Entry 3I4N (X-ray diffraction, 3.90 A resolution); this record covers chains A and I of the 15 polymer chains in the assembly.

# Chain A
Name: DNA-directed RNA polymerase II subunit RPB1
From: Saccharomyces cerevisiae
Notes: EC 2.7.7.6
UniProt: P04050 (RPB1_YEAST); numbering as in UniProt (aligned over 1-1733)
Amino-acid sequence (1733 residues; numbered 1 to 1733; the number before each row is that of its first residue):
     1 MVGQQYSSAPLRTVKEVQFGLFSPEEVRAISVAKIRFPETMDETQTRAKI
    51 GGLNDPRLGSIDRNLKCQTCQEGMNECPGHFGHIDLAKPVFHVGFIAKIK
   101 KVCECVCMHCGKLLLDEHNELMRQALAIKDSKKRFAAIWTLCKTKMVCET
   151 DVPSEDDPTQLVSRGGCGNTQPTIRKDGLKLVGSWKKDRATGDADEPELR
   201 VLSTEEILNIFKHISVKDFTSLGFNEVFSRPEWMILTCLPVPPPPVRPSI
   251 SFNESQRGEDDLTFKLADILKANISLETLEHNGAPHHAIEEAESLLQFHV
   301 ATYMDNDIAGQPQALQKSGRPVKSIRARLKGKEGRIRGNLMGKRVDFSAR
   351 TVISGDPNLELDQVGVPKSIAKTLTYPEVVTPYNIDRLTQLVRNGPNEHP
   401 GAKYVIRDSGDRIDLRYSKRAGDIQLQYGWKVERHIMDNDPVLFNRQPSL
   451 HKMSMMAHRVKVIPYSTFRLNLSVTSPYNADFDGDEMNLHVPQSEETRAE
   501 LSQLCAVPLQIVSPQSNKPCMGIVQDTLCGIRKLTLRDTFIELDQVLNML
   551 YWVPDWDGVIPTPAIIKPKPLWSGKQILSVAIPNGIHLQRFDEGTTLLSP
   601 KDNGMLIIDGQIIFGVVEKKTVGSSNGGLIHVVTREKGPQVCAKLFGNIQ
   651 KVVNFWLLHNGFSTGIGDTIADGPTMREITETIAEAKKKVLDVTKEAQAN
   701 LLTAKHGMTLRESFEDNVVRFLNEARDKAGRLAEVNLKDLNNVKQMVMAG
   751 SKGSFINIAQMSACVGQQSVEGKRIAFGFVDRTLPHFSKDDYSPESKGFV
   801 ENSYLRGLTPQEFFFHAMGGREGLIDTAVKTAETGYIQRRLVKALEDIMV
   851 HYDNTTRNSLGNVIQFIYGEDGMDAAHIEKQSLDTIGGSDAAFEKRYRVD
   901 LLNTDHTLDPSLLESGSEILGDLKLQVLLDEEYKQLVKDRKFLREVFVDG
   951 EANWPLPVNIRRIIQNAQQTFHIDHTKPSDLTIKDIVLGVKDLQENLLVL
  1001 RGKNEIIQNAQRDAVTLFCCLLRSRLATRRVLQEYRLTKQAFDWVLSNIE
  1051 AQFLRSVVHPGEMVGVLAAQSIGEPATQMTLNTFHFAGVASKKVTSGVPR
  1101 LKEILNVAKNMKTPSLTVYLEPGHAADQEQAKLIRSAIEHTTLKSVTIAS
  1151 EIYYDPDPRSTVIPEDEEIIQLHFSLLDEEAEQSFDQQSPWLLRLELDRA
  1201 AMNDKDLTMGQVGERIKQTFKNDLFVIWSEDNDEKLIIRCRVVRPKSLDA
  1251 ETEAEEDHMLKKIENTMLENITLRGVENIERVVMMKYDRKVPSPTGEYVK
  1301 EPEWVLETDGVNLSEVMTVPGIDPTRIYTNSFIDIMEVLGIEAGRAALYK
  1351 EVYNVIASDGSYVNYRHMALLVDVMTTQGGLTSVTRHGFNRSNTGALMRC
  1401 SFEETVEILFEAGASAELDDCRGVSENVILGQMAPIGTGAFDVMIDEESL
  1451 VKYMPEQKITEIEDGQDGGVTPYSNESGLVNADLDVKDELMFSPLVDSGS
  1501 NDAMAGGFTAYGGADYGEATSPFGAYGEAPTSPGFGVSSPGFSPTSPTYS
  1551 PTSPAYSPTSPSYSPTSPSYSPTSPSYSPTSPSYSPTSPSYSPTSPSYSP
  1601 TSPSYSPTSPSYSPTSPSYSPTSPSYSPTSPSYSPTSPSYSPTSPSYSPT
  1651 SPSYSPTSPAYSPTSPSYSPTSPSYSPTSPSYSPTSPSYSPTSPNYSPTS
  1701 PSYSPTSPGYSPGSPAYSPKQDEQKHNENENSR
Disordered / not traced: 1, 1082-1092, 1180-1186, 1247-1253, 1456-1733
Swiss-Prot annotation at these positions:
  - region: Pro248 to Asp260 (Lid loop), Asn306 to Lys323 (Rudder loop), Pro810 to Glu822 (Bridging helix)
  - binding site (Zn(2+)): Cys67, Cys70, Cys77, His80, Cys107, Cys110, Cys148, Cys167
  - binding site (Mg(2+)): Asp481, Asp483, Asp485
  - modified residue: Thr1471 (Phosphothreonine)
  - cross-link (Glycyl lysine isopeptide (Lys-Gly)): Lys695 (interchain with G-Cter in ubiquitin), Lys1246 (interchain with G-Cter in ubiquitin), Lys1350 (interchain with G-Cter in ubiquitin)
  - natural variant: Ser1653 to Pro1659 (deletion: In strain: A364A)
  - mutagenesis: Lys1246 (K1246R: Impairs ubiquitination during transcription stress)
Ion coordination: Zn2+ site 1: Cys67, Cys70, Cys77, His80; Zn2+ site 2: Cys107, Cys110, Cys148, Cys167; Mg2+: Asp481, Asp483, Asp485 (shared with 2 residues of chain P)

# Chain I
Name: DNA-directed RNA polymerase II subunit RPB9
From: Saccharomyces cerevisiae
UniProt: P27999 (RPB9_YEAST); residues 1-122 here = UniProt positions 1-122
Amino-acid sequence (122 residues; numbered 1 to 122; the number before each row is that of its first residue):
     1 MTTFRFCRDCNNMLYPREDKENNRLLFECRTCSYVEEAGSPLVYRHELIT
    51 NIGETAGVVQDIGSDPTLPRSDRECPKCHSRENVFFQSQQRRKDTSMVLF
   101 FVCLSCSHIFTSDQKNKRTQFS
Disordered / not traced: 118-122
Swiss-Prot annotation at these positions:
  - zinc finger: Cys7 to Cys32 (C4-type), Ser71 to Thr111 (TFIIS-type)
  - binding site (Zn(2+)): Cys7, Cys10, Cys29, Cys32, Cys75, Cys78, Cys103, Cys106
  - modified residue: Ser40 (Phosphoserine)
Ion coordination: Zn2+ site 1: Cys7, Cys10, Cys29, Cys32; Zn2+ site 2: Cys75, Cys78, Cys106

# How chain A and chain I interact
Residue-residue contacts (65; chain A residue first):
  Ala697(A) - Met97(I)
  Ala697(A) - Val98(I)
  Gln698(A) - Met97(I)
  Gln698(A) - Val98(I)
  Gln698(A) - Leu99(I)
  Gln698(A) - Ser112(I)  hydrogen bond (backbone-side chain)
  Ala699(A) - Val98(I)
  Ala699(A) - Ser112(I)
  Ala699(A) - Asp113(I)
  Ala699(A) - Gln114(I)  hydrogen bond (backbone-backbone)
  Asn700(A) - Ser96(I)
  Asn700(A) - Val98(I)
  Asn700(A) - Asp113(I)
  Asn700(A) - Lys115(I)
  Leu701(A) - Gln114(I)
  Thr709(A) - Lys93(I)
  Thr709(A) - Asp94(I)
  Leu710(A) - Asp94(I)
  Leu710(A) - Ser96(I)
  Leu710(A) - Met97(I)
  Arg711(A) - Gln87(I)  hydrogen bond
  Arg711(A) - Lys93(I)
  Arg711(A) - Thr95(I)
  Arg711(A) - Ser96(I)  hydrogen bond (side chain-backbone)
  Arg711(A) - Met97(I)
  Phe714(A) - Met97(I)  hydrophobic
  Asp781(A) - Gln87(I)
  Asp781(A) - Arg91(I)  salt bridge
  Arg782(A) - Thr67(I)
  Ser788(A) - Thr67(I)
  Lys789(A) - Asp65(I)  salt bridge
  Lys789(A) - Thr67(I)  hydrogen bond (backbone-backbone)
  Lys789(A) - Leu68(I)
  Lys789(A) - Pro69(I)
  Asp790(A) - Gln87(I)  hydrogen bond
  Tyr792(A) - Gln87(I)
  Thr1147(A) - Leu48(I)
  Ile1148(A) - Glu47(I)
  Ile1148(A) - Leu48(I)  hydrogen bond (backbone-backbone)
  Ile1148(A) - Ile49(I)  hydrogen bond (backbone-backbone)
  Ala1149(A) - Glu47(I)
  Ser1150(A) - Arg45(I)
  Ser1150(A) - His46(I)  hydrogen bond (backbone-backbone)
  Ser1150(A) - Glu47(I)
  Glu1151(A) - Leu42(I)
  Glu1151(A) - Tyr44(I)
  Glu1151(A) - Arg45(I)  salt bridge
  Ile1152(A) - Val43(I)  hydrogen bond (backbone-backbone)
  Ile1152(A) - Tyr44(I)  hydrogen bond (backbone-backbone)
  Tyr1153(A) - Pro41(I)
  Tyr1153(A) - Leu42(I)  hydrophobic
  Tyr1154(A) - Glu18(I)  hydrogen bond
  Tyr1154(A) - Asn23(I)
  Tyr1154(A) - Arg24(I)  hydrogen bond (side chain-backbone)
  Tyr1154(A) - Leu25(I)
  Tyr1154(A) - Pro41(I)  hydrogen bond (backbone-backbone)
  Pro1156(A) - Asn23(I)
  Val1162(A) - Pro41(I)  hydrophobic
  Pro1190(A) - Glu18(I)
  Trp1191(A) - Leu25(I)  hydrophobic
  Trp1191(A) - Val43(I)  hydrophobic
  Asp1198(A) - Ile49(I)
  Lys1261(A) - Tyr44(I)
  Glu1264(A) - Tyr44(I)  hydrogen bond
  Glu1264(A) - His46(I)  salt bridge
Other interface residues (no listed pair), chain A (34 interface residues in all): Lys1144, Asp1257, Asn1265, Leu1268
Other interface residues (no listed pair), chain I (33 interface residues in all): Pro16, Phe86, Asn116

# In short
Chain A and chain I form an interface of 34 and 33 residues respectively; the contacts include 15 hydrogen
bonds and 4 salt bridges. Polar contacts include Asp781(A)-Arg91(I), Lys789(A)-Asp65(I) and
Glu1151(A)-Arg45(I).
Chain A is DNA-directed RNA polymerase II subunit RPB1 and chain I is DNA-directed RNA polymerase II subunit
RPB9, both from Saccharomyces cerevisiae; the structure, 8-oxoguanine containing RNA polymerase II elongation
complex E, was determined by X-ray diffraction together with 3I4M from the same study.
